PDB entry 5N89 | X-ray diffraction, 1.27 A resolution | chains B and F of the 8 polymer chains in the assembly

Chain B (and F):
Molecule: Streptavidin
Organism: Streptomyces avidinii
Notes: chain F of this document is another copy of the same molecule, construct and numbering; everything in this record applies to it too
UniProtKB: P22629 (SAV_STRAV); residues -23 to 159 here correspond to UniProt positions 1-183 (UniProt number = residue number + 24)
Chain sequence (183 residues; numbered -23 to 159; the number before each row is that of its first residue; numbers below 1 keep their minus sign (Met-23 is residue -23)):
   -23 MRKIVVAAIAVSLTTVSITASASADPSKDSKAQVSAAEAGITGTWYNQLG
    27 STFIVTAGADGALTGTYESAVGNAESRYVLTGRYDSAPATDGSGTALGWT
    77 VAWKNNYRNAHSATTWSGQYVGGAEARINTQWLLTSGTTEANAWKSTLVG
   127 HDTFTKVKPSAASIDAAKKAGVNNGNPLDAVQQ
Not modelled in the structure: -23 to 13, 136-159
Swiss-Prot annotation at these positions:
  - motif: Arg59 to Asp61 (Cell attachment site)
  - binding site (biotin): Tyr43, Tyr54, Trp92, Trp108, Trp120

Interface between chain B and chain F:
Contacting residue pairs - 85 pairs, chain B then chain F:
  Val55(B) - Arg59(F)
  Thr57(B) - Thr57(F)
  Thr57(B) - Gly58(F)  hydrogen bond (side chain-backbone)
  Thr57(B) - Arg59(F)
  Gly58(B) - Thr57(F)  hydrogen bond (backbone-side chain)
  Arg59(B) - Val55(F)
  Arg59(B) - Thr57(F)
  Arg59(B) - Thr76(F)
  Arg59(B) - Ala78(F)
  Tyr60(B) - Ala78(F)
  Asp61(B) - Lys80(F)
  Asp61(B) - Asn85(F)  hydrogen bond
  Asp61(B) - His87(F)  salt bridge
  Ser62(B) - Lys80(F)  hydrogen bond
  Ala63(B) - Lys80(F)
  Ala63(B) - Asn85(F)  hydrogen bond (backbone-side chain)
  Ala63(B) - His87(F)
  Pro64(B) - His87(F)
  Ala65(B) - His87(F)
  Ser69(B) - Gly113(F)
  Ser69(B) - Thr114(F)
  Ser69(B) - Thr115(F)
  Gly70(B) - Gly113(F)
  Gly70(B) - Thr114(F)  hydrogen bond (backbone-backbone)
  Ala72(B) - His87(F)
  Ala72(B) - Ser88(F)
  Ala72(B) - Ala89(F)
  Ala72(B) - Thr111(F)
  Leu73(B) - Ala89(F)
  Gly74(B) - Thr76(F)  hydrogen bond (backbone-side chain)
  Gly74(B) - Thr91(F)
  Trp75(B) - Thr76(F)  hydrogen bond (backbone-side chain)
  Thr76(B) - Arg59(F)
  Thr76(B) - Gly74(F)  hydrogen bond (side chain-backbone)
  Thr76(B) - Trp75(F)  hydrogen bond (side chain-backbone)
  Ala78(B) - Arg59(F)
  Ala78(B) - Tyr60(F)
  Lys80(B) - Asp61(F)
  Lys80(B) - Ser62(F)
  Lys80(B) - Ala63(F)
  Asn85(B) - Asp61(F)  hydrogen bond
  Asn85(B) - Ala63(F)  hydrogen bond (side chain-backbone)
  His87(B) - Asp61(F)  salt bridge
  His87(B) - Ala63(F)
  His87(B) - Pro64(F)
  His87(B) - Ala65(F)
  His87(B) - Ala72(F)
  Ser88(B) - Ala72(F)
  Ala89(B) - Ala72(F)
  Ala89(B) - Leu73(F)
  Ala89(B) - Ser93(F)
  Thr91(B) - Gly74(F)
  Thr91(B) - Thr91(F)  hydrogen bond
  Thr91(B) - Trp92(F)
  Thr91(B) - Ser93(F)
  Trp92(B) - Thr91(F)
  Ser93(B) - Ala89(F)
  Ser93(B) - Thr91(F)
  Ser93(B) - Leu109(F)  hydrogen bond (side chain-backbone)
  Ser93(B) - Thr111(F)  hydrogen bond
  Gly94(B) - Thr111(F)
  Gln95(B) - Ser112(F)
  Gln95(B) - Gly113(F)
  Gln95(B) - Thr114(F)  hydrogen bond (side chain-backbone)
  Gln95(B) - Ser122(F)
  Gln107(B) - Leu109(F)
  Gln107(B) - Thr123(F)  hydrogen bond
  Trp108(B) - Leu109(F)
  Leu109(B) - Ser93(F)  hydrogen bond (backbone-side chain)
  Leu109(B) - Gln107(F)
  Leu109(B) - Trp108(F)
  Leu109(B) - Leu109(F)  hydrophobic
  Thr111(B) - Ala72(F)
  Thr111(B) - Ser93(F)  hydrogen bond
  Thr111(B) - Gly94(F)  hydrogen bond (side chain-backbone)
  Ser112(B) - Gln95(F)
  Gly113(B) - Ser69(F)
  Gly113(B) - Gly70(F)
  Gly113(B) - Gln95(F)
  Thr114(B) - Ser69(F)
  Thr114(B) - Gly70(F)  hydrogen bond (backbone-backbone)
  Thr114(B) - Gln95(F)  hydrogen bond (backbone-side chain)
  Thr115(B) - Gly68(F)
  Ser122(B) - Gln95(F)
  Thr123(B) - Gln107(F)  hydrogen bond
Also at the interface, not in a pair above, chain B (44 interface residues in all): Asp67, Gly68, Val97, Leu110, Glu116, Ala119
Also at the interface, not in a pair above, chain F (44 interface residues in all): Asp67, Val97, Leu110, Glu116, Ala119

In short:
Chain B and chain F each contribute 44 residues to their interface, with 23 hydrogen bonds and 2 salt bridges.
Polar contacts include Asp61(B)-His87(F), Thr57(B)-Gly58(F) and Asp61(B)-Asn85(F). UniProt lists 5
biotin-binding residues on chain B.
Both chains are Streptavidin (Streptomyces avidinii). Entry 5N89 (Crystal structure of streptavidin with
peptide gnsfddwlaskg) was determined by X-ray diffraction (same publication as 5N7X, 5N8B, 5N8E and 5N99).
